PDB entry 1BY4 | X-ray diffraction, 2.10 A resolution | chains E and B of the 4 polymer chains in the assembly

Chain E:
Molecule: 16-nt DNA strand
Sequence (16 nucleotides; each row starts with the number of its first residue):
  1494 CTAGGTCAAA GGTCAG
Not modelled in the structure: 1494

Chain B:
Protein: Protein (retinoic acid receptor rxr-alpha)
Organism: Homo sapiens
Reference sequence: P19793 (RXRA_HUMAN); residues 1228-1309 here correspond to UniProt positions 128-209 (UniProt number = residue number - 1100)
Sequence (82 residues; numbered 1228 to 1309; the number before each row is that of its first residue):
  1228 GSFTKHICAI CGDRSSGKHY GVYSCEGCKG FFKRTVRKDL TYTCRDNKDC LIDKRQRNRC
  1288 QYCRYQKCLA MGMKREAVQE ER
Differences from the reference sequence: conflict Gly-1228 (Ala128 in P19793)
Curated features (UniProtKB/Swiss-Prot):
  - DNA-binding region: Cys-1235 to Met-1300 (Nuclear receptor)
  - zinc finger (NR C4-type): Cys-1235 to Cys-1255, Cys-1271 to Cys-1295
  - region: Lys-1260 to Lys-1265 (Nuclear localization signal), Lys-1301 to Arg-1309 (Hinge)
  - binding site (Zn(2+)): Cys-1235, Cys-1238, Cys-1252, Cys-1255, Cys-1271, Cys-1277, Cys-1287, Cys-1290
  - modified residue: Ser-1229 (Phosphoserine), Lys-1245 (N6-acetyllysine)
Bound ions: Zn2+ site 1: Cys-1235, Cys-1238, Cys-1252, Cys-1255; Zn2+ site 2: Cys-1271, Cys-1277, Cys-1287, Cys-1290

Chain E / chain B interface:
Residue-residue contacts (18):
  DA1502(E) / Gly-1244(B)  phosphate contact
  DA1502(E) / Lys-1245(B)  hydrogen bond to the phosphate
  DA1502(E) / His-1246(B)  phosphate contact
  DA1503(E) / His-1246(B)  phosphate contact
  DA1503(E) / Tyr-1247(B)  phosphate contact
  DA1503(E) / Gly-1248(B)  phosphate contact
  DA1503(E) / Ala-1304(B)  phosphate contact
  DA1503(E) / Gln-1306(B)  hydrogen bond to the phosphate
  DG1504(E) / Tyr-1247(B)  hydrogen bond to the phosphate
  DG1504(E) / Lys-1256(B)  hydrogen bond to the base
  DG1504(E) / Arg-1264(B)  salt bridge to the phosphate
  DG1504(E) / Gln-1306(B)  hydrogen bond to the phosphate
  DG1504(E) / Glu-1308(B)  phosphate contact
  DG1505(E) / Lys-1260(B)  base contact
  DG1505(E) / Arg-1264(B)  salt bridge to the phosphate
  DG1505(E) / Glu-1308(B)  phosphate contact
  DG1505(E) / Arg-1309(B)  salt bridge to the phosphate
  DT1506(E) / Lys-1260(B)  base contact
Interface residues without a listed pair, chain B (14 interface residues in all): Val-1305, Glu-1307

Summary:
The interface between chain E and chain B involves 5 residues on one side and 14 on the other; the contacts
include 5 hydrogen bonds and 3 salt bridges. Polar contacts include DG1504(E)/Lys-1256(B),
DA1502(E)/Lys-1245(B) and DA1503(E)/Gln-1306(B).
Here chain E is a 16-nt DNA strand and chain B is Protein (retinoic acid receptor rxr-alpha) (Homo sapiens).
Entry 1BY4 (Structure and mechanism of the homodimeric assembly of the rxr on DNA) was determined by X-ray
diffraction.
